7P4A - chains E and B of the 4 polymer chains in the assembly; structure by X-ray diffraction, 2.90 A resolution.

# Chain E
Name: Sri
Organism: Staphylococcus aureus
Reference sequence: A0A659I9D5 (A0A659I9D5_STAAU); residue numbers follow UniProt; this construct covers 1-52
Amino-acid sequence (52 residues; each row starts with the number of its first residue):
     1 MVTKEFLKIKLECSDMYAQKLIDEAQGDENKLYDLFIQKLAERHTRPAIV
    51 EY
Not modelled in the structure: 1-2, 52
Modified / non-standard residues: Mse1 (selenomethionine); Mse16 (selenomethionine; parent Met)

# Chain B
Name: Stl
Organism: Staphylococcus aureus
Reference sequence: O54475 (O54475_STAAU); residues -2 to 244 here correspond to UniProt positions 1-247 (UniProt number = residue number + 3)
Amino-acid sequence (247 residues; row label = number of the first residue in the row; numbers below 1 keep their minus sign (Mse-2 is residue -2)):
    -2 MIYMTFGEILKKERVSWKLSVKELSTLSGVSQTYISKLENGKRNFPSLET
    48 IFNLLIGFKTHIEYKMGSESPFYEINNSYLDEILIMFINSSNSTISDRDP
    98 NELITQFNEYYDVTIKKKQNENSKIESDIFSNKIKLVKGTTKKEVIEKPY
   148 FDLNWLLTQNEYEVFFDRSFLLDNNFLNKKHFTEKDMYYYNVLNDNDLKT
   198 IKDLIVVFLLNKYNYIKNKDDFFNIFTNSEDDKTKRDALYKILYETD
Not modelled in the structure: -2 to 5, 33-46, 63-65, 84-87, 90-96, 241-244
Modified / non-standard residues: Mse-2, Mse1, Mse63 (selenomethionine); Mse83, Mse184 (selenomethionine; parent Met)
Reported in the primary citation:
  - self-association interface (contacts with another copy of this molecule): Asn193, Asp194, Val204
  - conformationally variable residues (order/disorder transition): Ile32 to Thr47, Mse83 to Pro97

# Chain E / chain B interface
Contacting residue pairs (9; chain E residue first):
  Glu42(E) - Asn172(B)  hydrogen bond
  His44(E) - Asn193(B)
  Arg46(E) - Asn193(B)
  Arg46(E) - Lys196(B)
  Ala48(E) - Asp200(B)
  Val50(E) - Lys196(B)
  Val50(E) - Lys199(B)
  Val50(E) - Asp200(B)
  Glu51(E) - Tyr212(B)
Other interface residues (no listed pair), chain B (7 interface residues in all): Asp192
From the paper, about this interface:
  - hot spots on chain B (mutagenesis) - Y76A: abolished binding to Sri (chain E)

# Summary
Chain E and chain B form an interface of 6 and 7 residues respectively, with 1 hydrogen bond. Its one
hydrogen-bonded contact is Glu42(E)-Asn172(B). The paper reports that Y76A of chain B abolishes binding to Sri
(chain E); conformational variability at Ile32(B) and Mse83(B).
Chain E is Sri and chain B is Stl, both from Staphylococcus aureus; the structure, Non-canonical
Staphylococcus aureus pathogenicity island repression, was determined by X-ray diffraction (same publication
as 7ZVI).
